7CR4 - chains B and F of the 8 polymer chains in the assembly; structure by electron microscopy, 3.90 A resolution.

[Chain B (and F)]
Molecule: Potassium voltage-gated channel subfamily KQT member 2
From: Homo sapiens
Notes: chain F of this document is another copy of the same molecule, construct and numbering; everything in this record applies to it too
UniProt: O43526 (KCNQ2_HUMAN); residue numbers follow UniProt; this construct covers 64-702
Sequence (656 residues; each row starts with the number of its first residue):
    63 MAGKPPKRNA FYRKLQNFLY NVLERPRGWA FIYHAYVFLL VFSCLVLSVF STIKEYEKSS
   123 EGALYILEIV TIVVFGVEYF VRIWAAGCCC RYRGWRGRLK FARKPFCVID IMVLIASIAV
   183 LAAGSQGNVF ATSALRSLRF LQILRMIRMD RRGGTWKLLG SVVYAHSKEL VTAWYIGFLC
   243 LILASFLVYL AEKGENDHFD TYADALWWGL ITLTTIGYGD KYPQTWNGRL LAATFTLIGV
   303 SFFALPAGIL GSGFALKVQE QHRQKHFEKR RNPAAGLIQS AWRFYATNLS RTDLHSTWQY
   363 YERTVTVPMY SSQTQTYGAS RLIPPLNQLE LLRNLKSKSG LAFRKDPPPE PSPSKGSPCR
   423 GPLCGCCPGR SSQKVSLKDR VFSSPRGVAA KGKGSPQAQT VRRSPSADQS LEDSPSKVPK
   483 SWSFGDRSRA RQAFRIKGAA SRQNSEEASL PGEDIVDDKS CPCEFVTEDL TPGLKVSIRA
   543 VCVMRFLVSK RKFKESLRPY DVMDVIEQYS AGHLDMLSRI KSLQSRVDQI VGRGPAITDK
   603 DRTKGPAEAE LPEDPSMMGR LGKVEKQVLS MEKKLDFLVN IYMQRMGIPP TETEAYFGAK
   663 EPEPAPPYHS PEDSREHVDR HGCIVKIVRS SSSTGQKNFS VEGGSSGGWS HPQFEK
Unresolved in the structure: 63-69, 185-194, 368-534, 596-718
Construct notes: initiating methionine (63); expression tag (703-718)
Small-molecule neighbours: ztz240 (GB9; N-(6-chloranylpyridin-3-yl)-4-fluoranyl-benzamide): Ile-134, Phe-137, Phe-168, Asp-172, Val-175, Leu-176, Ser-179, Leu-206, Ile-209, Arg-210, Asp-212

[Interface between chain B and chain F]
Contacting residue pairs (67):
  Ala-227(B) / Val-320(F)
  His-228(B) / Ala-317(F)
  His-228(B) / Val-320(F)
  Glu-231(B) / Val-320(F)
  Thr-234(B) / Thr-217(F)
  Tyr-237(B) / Ile-209(F)
  Ile-238(B) / Trp-218(F)  hydrophobic
  Leu-241(B) / Ile-209(F)  hydrophobic
  Phe-248(B) / Arg-201(F)
  Tyr-251(B) / Arg-201(F)
  Thr-263(B) / Thr-114(F)
  Tyr-264(B) / Thr-114(F)  hydrogen bond (backbone-side chain)
  Tyr-264(B) / Arg-201(F)
  Ala-265(B) / Val-111(F)  hydrophobic
  Ala-265(B) / Thr-114(F)
  Trp-270(B) / Tyr-280(F)  hydrogen bond
  Thr-274(B) / Tyr-280(F)
  Thr-277(B) / Thr-277(F)
  Ile-278(B) / Ile-278(F)
  Gly-279(B) / Ile-278(F)
  Gly-279(B) / Gly-279(F)
  Tyr-280(B) / Tyr-280(F)
  Gly-281(B) / Tyr-280(F)
  Tyr-284(B) / Tyr-280(F)  hydrophobic
  Tyr-284(B) / Asp-282(F)
  Pro-285(B) / Trp-269(F)  hydrophobic
  Arg-291(B) / Trp-269(F)
  Ala-295(B) / Leu-272(F)  hydrophobic
  Leu-299(B) / Phe-305(F)  hydrophobic
  Ala-306(B) / Ala-309(F)  hydrophobic
  Leu-307(B) / Ala-309(F)
  Ile-311(B) / Gly-313(F)
  Ile-311(B) / Phe-316(F)  hydrophobic
  Ser-314(B) / Ser-314(F)
  Ser-314(B) / Ala-317(F)
  Leu-318(B) / Leu-318(F)  hydrophobic
  Leu-318(B) / Gln-321(F)
  Glu-322(B) / Gln-321(F)  hydrogen bond
  Val-564(B) / Arg-325(F)
  Val-564(B) / Phe-329(F)  hydrophobic
  Met-565(B) / His-328(F)
  Ile-568(B) / Phe-329(F)  hydrophobic
  Tyr-571(B) / Asp-566(F)
  Tyr-571(B) / Val-567(F)  hydrogen bond (side chain-backbone)
  Tyr-571(B) / Gln-570(F)  hydrogen bond (backbone-side chain)
  Tyr-571(B) / Tyr-571(F)  hydrogen bond (side chain-backbone)
  Ser-572(B) / Gln-570(F)
  His-575(B) / Gln-570(F)
  His-575(B) / Ala-573(F)
  His-575(B) / Gly-574(F)  hydrogen bond (side chain-backbone)
  His-575(B) / Asp-577(F)  salt bridge
  His-575(B) / Arg-581(F)  hydrogen bond (backbone-side chain)
  Met-578(B) / Gly-574(F)
  Met-578(B) / Met-578(F)  hydrogen bond (side chain-backbone)
  Met-578(B) / Arg-581(F)  hydrogen bond (backbone-side chain)
  Leu-579(B) / Arg-581(F)
  Ile-582(B) / Arg-581(F)
  Leu-585(B) / Leu-585(F)  hydrophobic
  Leu-585(B) / Arg-588(F)
  Gln-586(B) / Arg-588(F)
  Val-589(B) / Arg-588(F)
  Asp-590(B) / Arg-588(F)  salt bridge
  Ile-592(B) / Ile-592(F)  hydrophobic
  Ile-592(B) / Arg-595(F)  hydrogen bond (backbone-side chain)
  Val-593(B) / Gln-591(F)
  Val-593(B) / Arg-595(F)  hydrogen bond (backbone-side chain)
  Arg-595(B) / Arg-595(F)
Other interface residues (no listed pair), chain B (55 interface residues in all): Ile-244, Leu-268, Lys-283, Thr-298, Ser-303, Phe-304, Gly-310, Gly-315, Gly-594
Other interface residues (no listed pair), chain F (54 interface residues in all): Leu-107, Ile-115, Arg-198, Phe-202, Ile-205, Met-208, Met-211, Leu-220, Leu-221, Trp-236, Leu-312, Ile-568, Glu-569, Ser-584, Val-589

[Summary]
Chain B and chain F form an interface of 55 and 54 residues respectively, with 12 hydrogen bonds and 2 salt
bridges. Polar contacts include His-575(B)/Asp-577(F), Asp-590(B)/Arg-588(F) and Tyr-264(B)/Thr-114(F). Bound
to chain B: ztz240.
Both chains are Potassium voltage-gated channel subfamily KQT member 2 (Homo sapiens). Entry 7CR4 (human
KCNQ2-CaM in complex with ztz240) was determined by electron microscopy, deposited together with 7CR0, 7CR1,
7CR2, 7CR3 and 7CR7.
